Entry 4HEY (X-ray diffraction, 1.45 A resolution); this record covers chain A.

[Chain A]
Name: Carbonic anhydrase 2
Source organism: Homo sapiens
Notes: EC 4.2.1.1
Reference sequence: P00918 (CAH2_HUMAN); the author numbering skips numbers that UniProt does not, so the offset changes along the chain: 1-125 = UniProt 1-125; 127-261 = UniProt 126-260
Chain sequence (260 residues; numbered 1 to 261; 1 number in that range is skipped by the numbering (no residue carries it; nothing is unmodelled there); the number before each row is that of its first residue):
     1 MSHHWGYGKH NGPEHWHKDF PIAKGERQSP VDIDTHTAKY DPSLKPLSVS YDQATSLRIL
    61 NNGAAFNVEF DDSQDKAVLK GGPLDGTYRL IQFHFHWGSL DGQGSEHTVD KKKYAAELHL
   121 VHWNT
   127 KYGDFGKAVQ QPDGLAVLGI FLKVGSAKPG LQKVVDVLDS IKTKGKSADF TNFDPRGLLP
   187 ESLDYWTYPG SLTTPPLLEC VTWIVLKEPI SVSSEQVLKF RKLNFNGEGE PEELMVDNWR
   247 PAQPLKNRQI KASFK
Disordered / not traced: 1-3
Sequence notes: engineered mutation Ala64 (His in P00918)
Curated features (UniProtKB/Swiss-Prot):
  - binding site (Zn(2+)): His94, His96, His119
  - binding site (substrate): Thr199, Thr200
  - site: Tyr7 (Fine-tunes the proton-transfer properties of H-64), Asn62 (Fine-tunes the proton-transfer properties of H-64), Asn67 (Fine-tunes the proton-transfer properties of H-64), Gln92 (Involved in the binding of some activators, including histamine and L-histidine)
  - modified residue: Ser2 (N-acetylserine), Ser166 (Phosphoserine), Ser173 (Phosphoserine)
Bound ions: Zn2+: His94, His96, His119 (together with 4-methylimidazole)
Small-molecule neighbours:
  - 4-methylimidazole (4MZ), molecule 1: Trp5, Asn62, Ala64, Thr200, Pro201
  - 4-methylimidazole (4MZ), molecule 2: Trp5, Gly6, Asn62, Gly63, Ala64, Lys170
  - 4-methylimidazole (4MZ), molecule 3: Tyr7, Pro13, Asp243, Trp245, Pro247
  - 4-methylimidazole (4MZ), molecule 4: Arg27, Pro138, Asp139, Tyr194, Pro195, Val207, Thr208
  - 4-methylimidazole (4MZ), molecule 5: Thr55, Leu57, Asp71, Lys76
  - 4-methylimidazole (4MZ), molecule 6: Glu69, Phe70, Asp72, Ile91
  - 4-methylimidazole (4MZ), molecule 7: Gln92, Phe131, Leu198, Thr200, Pro201, Pro202
  - 4-methylimidazole (4MZ), molecule 8: His94, His96, His119, Val143, Leu198, Thr199, Thr200, Trp209
From the paper describing this entry:
  - binding site for 4-methylimidazole: Trp5, Tyr7, Pro13, Thr55, Leu57, Phe70, Asp72, Ile91, His94, Phe131, Pro195, Leu198, Thr199, Thr200, Pro201, Pro202, Thr208, Asp243, Trp245, Pro247

[In short]
Chain A binds 8 copies of 4-methylimidazole. His94, His96 and His119 coordinate Zn2+. From UniProt: 3
Zn2+-binding residues and substrate-binding residues Thr199 and Thr200. From the paper: a binding site for
4-methylimidazole at Trp5, Tyr7 and Pro13 among others.
Chain A is Carbonic anhydrase 2 (Homo sapiens); the structure, Activity Enhancers of H64A Variant of Human
Carbonic Anhydrase II Possess Multiple Binding Sites within and ..., was determined by X-ray diffraction
together with 4HEW, 4HEZ and 4HF3 from the same study.
